PDB entry 1ZKQ | X-ray diffraction, 2.60 A resolution | chain A

# Chain A
Molecule: Thioredoxin reductase 2, mitochondrial
From: Mus musculus
Notes: EC 1.8.1.9
UniProt: Q9JLT4 (TRXR2_MOUSE); numbering as in UniProt (aligned over 31-524)
Chain sequence (517 residues; numbered 8 to 524; the number before each row is that of its first residue):
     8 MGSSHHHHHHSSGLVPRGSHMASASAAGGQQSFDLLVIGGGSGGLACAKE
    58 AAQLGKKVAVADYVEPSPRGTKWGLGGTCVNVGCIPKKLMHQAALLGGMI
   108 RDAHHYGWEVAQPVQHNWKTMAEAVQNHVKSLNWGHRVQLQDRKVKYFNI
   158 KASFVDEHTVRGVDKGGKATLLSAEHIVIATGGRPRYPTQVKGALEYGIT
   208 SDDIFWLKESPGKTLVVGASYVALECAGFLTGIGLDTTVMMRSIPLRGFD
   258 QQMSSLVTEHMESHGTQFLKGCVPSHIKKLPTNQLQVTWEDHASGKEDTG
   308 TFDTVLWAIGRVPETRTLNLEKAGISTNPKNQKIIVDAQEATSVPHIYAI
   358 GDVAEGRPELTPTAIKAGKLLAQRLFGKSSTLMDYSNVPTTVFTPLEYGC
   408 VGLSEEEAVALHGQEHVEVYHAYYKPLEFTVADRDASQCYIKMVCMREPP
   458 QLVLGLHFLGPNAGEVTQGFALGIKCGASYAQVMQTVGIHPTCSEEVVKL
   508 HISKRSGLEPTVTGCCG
Unresolved in the structure: 8-36, 519-524
Sequence notes: cloning artifact (8-11, 18-30); expression tag (12-17)
Cystine bridges: Cys483 forms a disulfide with the same residue of a neighbouring copy of this chain
Cystine bridges: Cys86-Cys91
Residues lining bound ligands: FAD (flavin-adenine dinucleotide): Ile45, Gly46, Gly47, Gly48, Ser49, Gly50, Gly51, Ala68, Asp69, Tyr70, Val71, Gly84, Thr85, Cys86, Val89, Gly90, Cys91, Lys94, Ile157, Lys158, Ala159, Ala187, Thr188, Gly189, Gly190, Ser208, Phe212, Tyr228, Val229, Arg318, Glu321, Thr324, Leu325, Ile357, Gly358, Asp359, Glu366, Leu367, Thr368, Pro369, Ala371, Phe400, His497, Pro498
UniProt features mapped onto this chain:
  - active site: His497 (Proton acceptor)
  - modified residue (N6-succinyllysine): Lys79, Lys175, Lys329
What the authors report for this chain:
  - self-association interface (contacts with another copy of this molecule); pairs are residue here / residue on that copy: Cys483-Cys483 (disulfide)
  - binding site for flavin-adenine dinucleotide: Tyr228
  - catalytic residues: Cys86, His143, His497 (proposed by the authors, not directly observed)
  - specificity-determining residues: Arg249, Arg254 (proposed by the authors, not directly observed)

# In short
Bound to chain A: flavin-adenine dinucleotide. Curated annotation (UniProt) lists active-site residue His497.
The paper reports catalytic residues Cys86, His143 and His497; a binding site for flavin-adenine dinucleotide
at Tyr228.
Chain A is Thioredoxin reductase 2, mitochondrial (Mus musculus); the structure, Crystal structure of mouse
thioredoxin reductase type 2, was determined by X-ray diffraction, deposited together with 1ZDL.
